4ZPT - chains B and R of the 3 polymer chains in the assembly; structure by X-ray diffraction, 2.59 A resolution.

Chain B:
Protein: D12 Fab Light chain
From: Mus musculus
Notes: antibody fragment or engineered binder
Amino-acid sequence (214 residues; each row starts with the number of its first residue):
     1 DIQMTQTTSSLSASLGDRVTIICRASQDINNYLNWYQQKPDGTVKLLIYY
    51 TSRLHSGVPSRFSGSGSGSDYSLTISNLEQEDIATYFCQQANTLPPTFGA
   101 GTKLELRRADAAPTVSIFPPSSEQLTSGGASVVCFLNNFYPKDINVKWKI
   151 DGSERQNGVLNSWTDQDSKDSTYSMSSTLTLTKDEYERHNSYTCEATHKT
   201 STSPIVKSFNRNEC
Disordered / not traced: 213-214
Disulfides: Cys23-Cys88, Cys134-Cys194

Chain R:
Protein: Spike glycoprotein
From: Human coronavirus EMC (isolate United Kingdom/H123990006/2012)
Notes: fragment: receptor-binging domain
UniProt: K9N5Q8 (SPIKE_CVEMC); numbering as in UniProt (aligned over 381-588)
Amino-acid sequence (208 residues; each row starts with the number of its first residue):
   381 VECDFSPLLSGTPPQVYNFKRLVFTNCNYNLTKLLSLFSVNDFTCSQISP
   431 AAIASNCYSSLILDYFSYPLSMKSDLSVSSAGPISQFNYKQSFSNPTCLI
   481 LATVPHNLTTITKPLKYSYINKCSRFLSDDRTEVPQLVNANQYSPCVSIV
   531 PSTVWEDGDYYRKQLSPLEGGGWLVASGSTVAMTEQLQMGFGITVQYGTD
   581 TNSVCPKL
Disulfides: Cys425-Cys478, Cys437-Cys585, Cys503-Cys526
Covalently attached groups: N-acetylglucosamine (NAG) linked to Asn410
UniProt features mapped onto this chain:
  - glycosylation (N-linked (GlcNAc...) asparagine): Asn410, Asn487

Interface between chain B and chain R:
Residue-residue contacts (12):
  Asp28(B) - Lys400(R)  salt bridge
  Asn30(B) - Lys400(R)  hydrogen bond
  Tyr32(B) - Asn398(R)  hydrogen bond
  Tyr32(B) - Val530(R)
  Tyr32(B) - Ser532(R)
  Tyr49(B) - Ser528(R)
  Tyr49(B) - Lys543(R)
  Tyr50(B) - Val527(R)
  Tyr50(B) - Ser528(R)
  Arg53(B) - Glu549(R)  salt bridge
  Ala91(B) - Ser532(R)  hydrogen bond (backbone-side chain)
  Asn92(B) - Ser532(R)  hydrogen bond (backbone-side chain)
Also at the interface, not in a pair above, chain B (10 interface residues in all): Ser56, Leu94
Also at the interface, not in a pair above, chain R (12 interface residues in all): Ile529, Pro531, Trp535, Gln544

In short:
The interface between chain B and chain R involves 10 residues on one side and 12 on the other, with 4
hydrogen bonds and 2 salt bridges. Polar pairs include Asp28(B)-Lys400(R), Arg53(B)-Glu549(R) and
Asn30(B)-Lys400(R). Covalently linked N-acetylglucosamine: at Asn410(R).
Chain B is D12 Fab Light chain (Mus musculus) and chain R is Spike glycoprotein (Human coronavirus EMC
(isolate United Kingdom/H123990006/2012)); the structure, Structure of MERS-Coronavirus Spike Receptor-binding
Domain (England1 Strain) in Complex with Vaccine-Elicited Murine Neutralizing Antibody D12 ..., was determined
by X-ray diffraction, deposited together with 4ZPV and 4ZPW.
